1T36 - chains C and D of the 8 polymer chains in the assembly; structure by X-ray diffraction, 2.10 A resolution.

Chain C:
Molecule: Carbamoyl-phosphate synthase large chain
Organism: Escherichia coli
Notes: EC 6.3.5.5
UniProtKB: P00968 (CARB_ECOLI); residues 1-1073 here correspond to UniProt positions 0-1072 (UniProt number = residue number - 1)
Sequence (1073 residues; row label = number of the first residue in the row):
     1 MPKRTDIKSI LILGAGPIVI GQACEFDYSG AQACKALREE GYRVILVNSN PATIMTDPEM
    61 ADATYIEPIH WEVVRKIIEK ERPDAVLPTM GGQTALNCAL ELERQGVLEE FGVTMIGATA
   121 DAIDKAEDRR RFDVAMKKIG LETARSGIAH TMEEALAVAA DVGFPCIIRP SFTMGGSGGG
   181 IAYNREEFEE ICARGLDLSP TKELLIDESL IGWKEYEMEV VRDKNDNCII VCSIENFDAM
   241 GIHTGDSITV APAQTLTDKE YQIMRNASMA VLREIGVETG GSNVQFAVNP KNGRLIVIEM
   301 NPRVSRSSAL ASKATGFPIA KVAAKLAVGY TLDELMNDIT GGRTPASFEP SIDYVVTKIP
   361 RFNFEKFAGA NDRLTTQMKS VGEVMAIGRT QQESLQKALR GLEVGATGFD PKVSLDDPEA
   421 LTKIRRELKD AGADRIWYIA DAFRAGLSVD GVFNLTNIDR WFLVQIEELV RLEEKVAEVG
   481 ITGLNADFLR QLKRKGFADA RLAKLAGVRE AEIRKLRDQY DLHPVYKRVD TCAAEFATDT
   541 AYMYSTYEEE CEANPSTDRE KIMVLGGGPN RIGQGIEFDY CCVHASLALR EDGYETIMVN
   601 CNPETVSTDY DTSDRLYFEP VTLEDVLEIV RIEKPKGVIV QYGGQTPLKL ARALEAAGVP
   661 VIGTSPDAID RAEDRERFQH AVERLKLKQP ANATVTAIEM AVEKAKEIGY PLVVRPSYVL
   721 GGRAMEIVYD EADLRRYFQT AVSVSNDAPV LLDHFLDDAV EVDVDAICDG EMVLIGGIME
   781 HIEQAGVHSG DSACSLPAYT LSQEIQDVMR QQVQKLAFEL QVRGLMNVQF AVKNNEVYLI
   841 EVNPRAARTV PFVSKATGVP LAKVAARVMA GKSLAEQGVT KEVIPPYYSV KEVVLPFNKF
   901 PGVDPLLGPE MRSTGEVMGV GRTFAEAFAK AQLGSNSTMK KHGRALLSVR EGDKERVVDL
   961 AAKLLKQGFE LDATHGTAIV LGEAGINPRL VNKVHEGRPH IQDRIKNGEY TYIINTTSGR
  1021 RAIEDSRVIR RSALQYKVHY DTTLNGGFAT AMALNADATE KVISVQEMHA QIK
Unresolved in the structure: 717-723, 742-749
Bound ions: K+ site 1: Glu127, Glu299, Met300; K+ site 2: Thr143, Ala144; K+ site 3: Glu215, Asn236, Asp238, Ala239, Ile242, Ser247; Mn2+ site 1: Gln285, Glu299 (together with ADP, phosphate ion); Mn2+ site 2: Glu299, Asn301 (together with ADP, phosphate ion); K+ site 4: Glu761, His781, Glu783, Gln784, Val787, Ser792; Mn2+ site 3: Gln829, Glu841 (together with ADP)
Small-molecule neighbours:
  - ADP (adenosine-5'-diphosphate), molecule 1: Arg129, Ala144, Ile167, Arg169, Thr173, Met174, Gly175, Gly176, Asp207, Glu208, Ser209, Leu210, Ile211, Glu215, Met240, Gly241, Ile242, His243, Thr244, Gln285, Ile298, Glu299, Asn301, Thr376
  - ADP, molecule 2: Pro690, Val713, Arg715, Met725, Asp753, His754, Phe755, Leu756, Glu761, Gln784, Ala785, Gly786, Val787, His788, Ser789, Gln829, Ile840, Glu841, Pro909
  - tetraethylammonium ion (NET): Val19, Gln22, Gln93, Thr94, Asn97, Asn936
  - L-ornithine (ORN): Glu783, Asp791, Ser792, Ala793, Glu892, Val893, Leu895, Leu907, His1039, Tyr1040, Asp1041, Thr1042, Thr1043
  - uridine-5'-monophosphate (U5P): Ser948, Val949, Arg950, Lys954, Thr974, His975, Gly976, Thr977, Lys993, Val994, His995, Ile1001, Asn1015, Thr1016, Thr1017, Ala1022, Asp1025, Ser1026, Ile1029, Arg1030
Curated features (UniProtKB/Swiss-Prot):
  - binding site (ATP): Arg130, Gly176
What the authors report for this chain:
  - binding site for uridine-5'-monophosphate: Lys954, Lys993

Chain D:
Molecule: Carbamoyl-phosphate synthase small chain
Organism: Escherichia coli
Notes: EC 6.3.5.5
UniProtKB: P00907 (CARA_ECOLI); residue numbers follow UniProt; this construct covers 1-382
Sequence (382 residues; numbered 1 to 382; the number before each row is that of its first residue):
     1 MIKSALLVLE DGTQFHGRAI GATGSAVGEV VFNTSMTGYQ EILTDPSYSR QIVTLTYPHI
    61 GNVGTNDADE ESSQVHAQGL VIRDLPLIAS NFRNTEDLSS YLKRHNIVAI ADIDTRKLTR
   121 LLREKGAQNG CIIAGDNPDA ALALEKARAF PGLNGMDLAK EVTTAEAYSW TQGSWTLTGG
   181 LPEAKKEDEL PFHVVAYDFG AKRNILRMLV DRGCRLTIVP AQTSAEDVLK MNPDGIFLSN
   241 GPGDPAPDDY AITAIQKFLE TDIPVFGICL GHQLLALASG AKTVKMKFGH HGGNHPVKDV
   301 EKNVVMITAQ NHGFAVDEAT LPANLRVTHK SLFDGTLQGI HRTDKPAFSF QGHPEASPGP
   361 HDAAPLFDHF IELIEQYRKT AK
Unresolved in the structure: 1, 381-382
Differences from the reference sequence: engineered mutation Asp248 (Cys in P00907)
Bound ions: K+: His16, Asp112
What the authors report for this chain:
  - mutagenesis - C248D: decreased binding to uridine-5'-monophosphate
  - catalytic residues: Ser47, Cys269, His353, Glu355
  - mutagenesis - C248D (40-fold): increased catalytic activity (partial glutaminase activity) (citing earlier work)
  - mutagenesis - C248D: abolished catalytic activity on glutamine as a nitrogen source (citing earlier work)

Interface between chain C and chain D:
Pairs across the interface (110):
  Asn225(C) - Asn303(D)
  Asn227(C) - Val304(D)
  Asn227(C) - Val305(D)  hydrogen bond (side chain-backbone)
  Ile229(C) - Ile307(D)  hydrophobic
  Pro252(C) - Met36(D)  hydrophobic
  Pro252(C) - Tyr57(D)
  Gln254(C) - Tyr57(D)  hydrogen bond
  Gln254(C) - Asn62(D)  hydrogen bond (backbone-side chain)
  Thr255(C) - Val63(D)
  Thr255(C) - Ser90(D)
  Thr255(C) - Asn91(D)  hydrogen bond (backbone-side chain)
  Leu256(C) - Thr37(D)
  Leu256(C) - Val63(D)
  Thr257(C) - Val63(D)
  Thr257(C) - Asn91(D)
  Thr257(C) - Arg93(D)  hydrogen bond
  Asp258(C) - Thr37(D)  hydrogen bond
  Asp258(C) - Gly38(D)
  Asp258(C) - Glu41(D)
  Asp258(C) - Pro358(D)
  Asp258(C) - Gly359(D)  hydrogen bond (side chain-backbone)
  Lys259(C) - Ala68(D)  hydrogen bond (side chain-backbone)
  Lys259(C) - Asp69(D)  salt bridge
  Lys259(C) - Arg93(D)
  Lys259(C) - Trp175(D)
  Glu260(C) - Asn91(D)  hydrogen bond
  Glu260(C) - Phe92(D)
  Gln262(C) - Gly359(D)  hydrogen bond (side chain-backbone)
  Gln262(C) - Pro360(D)
  Gln262(C) - His361(D)
  Arg265(C) - Ile307(D)
  Arg265(C) - Pro360(D)
  Arg265(C) - Asp362(D)  salt bridge
  Asn266(C) - His361(D)  hydrogen bond
  Pro290(C) - Phe92(D)
  Lys291(C) - Phe92(D)
  Asn292(C) - Phe92(D)
  Asn292(C) - Leu177(D)
  Gly293(C) - Phe92(D)
  Gly293(C) - Leu177(D)
  Asp333(C) - Lys298(D)  salt bridge
  Asp333(C) - Asn303(D)
  Asp333(C) - Val305(D)
  Thr344(C) - Phe333(D)
  Pro345(C) - Leu332(D)
  Ser347(C) - Pro296(D)
  Phe348(C) - Pro296(D)  hydrophobic
  Phe348(C) - Ile307(D)  hydrophobic
  Phe348(C) - Phe333(D)  hydrophobic
  Glu349(C) - Asn294(D)  hydrogen bond (backbone-side chain)
  Glu349(C) - Ile307(D)
  Pro350(C) - Met36(D)
  Ser351(C) - Thr34(D)  hydrogen bond (side chain-backbone)
  Ser351(C) - Met36(D)
  Ser351(C) - Asn294(D)
  Ile352(C) - Met36(D)  hydrogen bond (backbone-side chain)
  Ile352(C) - Tyr57(D)
  Asp353(C) - Thr56(D)
  Asp353(C) - Pro58(D)
  Asp353(C) - Arg116(D)  salt bridge
  Tyr354(C) - Tyr57(D)
  Tyr354(C) - Pro58(D)
  Val355(C) - Tyr57(D)
  Val355(C) - His59(D)
  Arg389(C) - Pro58(D)
  Arg389(C) - Arg83(D)
  Arg389(C) - Asp114(D)  salt bridge
  Arg389(C) - Thr115(D)  hydrogen bond
  Arg389(C) - Arg116(D)
  Thr390(C) - His59(D)
  Thr390(C) - Arg83(D)
  Gln391(C) - His59(D)  hydrogen bond (backbone-side chain)
  Asp459(C) - Ser90(D)  hydrogen bond
  Arg460(C) - Ile88(D)
  Trp461(C) - His59(D)
  Trp461(C) - Asn62(D)  hydrogen bond
  Trp461(C) - Pro86(D)
  Trp461(C) - Ile88(D)
  Trp461(C) - Ser90(D)
  Val464(C) - Leu87(D)
  Val464(C) - Ile88(D)  hydrophobic
  Glu468(C) - Leu87(D)
  Arg494(C) - Arg83(D)
  Arg494(C) - Asp112(D)
  Lys527(C) - Asp114(D)  salt bridge
  Lys527(C) - Arg116(D)
  Arg528(C) - Arg116(D)  hydrogen bond (backbone-side chain)
  Asp530(C) - Arg116(D)  salt bridge
  Ala533(C) - Thr56(D)
  Ala533(C) - Thr119(D)
  Ala534(C) - Arg116(D)
  Ala534(C) - Thr119(D)
  Ala534(C) - Arg120(D)
  Ala534(C) - Arg123(D)  hydrogen bond (backbone-side chain)
  Glu535(C) - Thr34(D)
  Glu535(C) - Arg123(D)
  Glu535(C) - Phe288(D)
  Glu535(C) - Phe333(D)
  Phe536(C) - Arg123(D)  hydrogen bond (backbone-side chain)
  Phe536(C) - Phe333(D)  hydrophobic
  Ala537(C) - Arg123(D)
  Glu548(C) - Arg83(D)  salt bridge
  Glu548(C) - Ile113(D)
  Glu548(C) - Asp114(D)
  Glu549(C) - Asp114(D)  hydrogen bond (backbone-side chain)
  Glu550(C) - Asp114(D)  hydrogen bond (backbone-side chain)
  Glu550(C) - Lys117(D)
  Glu550(C) - Arg120(D)  salt bridge
  Glu552(C) - Arg116(D)  salt bridge
  Glu552(C) - Arg120(D)  salt bridge
Other interface residues (no listed pair), chain C (57 interface residues in all): Cys228, Tyr261, Ile263, Arg294, Gln465, Cys532
Other interface residues (no listed pair), chain D (49 interface residues in all): Phe32, Asp84

Summary:
The interface between chain C and chain D involves 57 residues on one side and 49 on the other; the contacts
include 23 hydrogen bonds and 11 salt bridges. Polar pairs include Lys259(C)-Asp69(D), Arg265(C)-Asp362(D) and
Asp333(C)-Lys298(D). The paper reports catalytic residues Ser47(D), Cys269(D) and His353(D) among others;
C248D of chain D reduces binding to uridine-5'-monophosphate.
Here chain C is Carbamoyl-phosphate synthase large chain and chain D is Carbamoyl-phosphate synthase small
chain, both from Escherichia coli. Entry 1T36 (Crystal structure of E. coli carbamoyl phosphate synthetase
small subunit mutant C248D complexed with uridine 5'-monophosphate) was determined by X-ray diffraction.
